Entry 6SMG (electron microscopy, 3.50 A resolution); this record covers chains A and D of the 4 polymer chains in the assembly.

# Chain A
Name: Capsid protein VP1
Organism: Coxsackievirus A10
Notes: EC 3.4.22.29, 3.6.1.15, 3.4.22.28, 2.7.7.48
Reference sequence: Q6JKR9 (Q6JKR9_9ENTO); residues 1-298 here correspond to UniProt positions 565-862 (UniProt number = residue number + 564)
Chain sequence (298 residues; each row starts with the number of its first residue):
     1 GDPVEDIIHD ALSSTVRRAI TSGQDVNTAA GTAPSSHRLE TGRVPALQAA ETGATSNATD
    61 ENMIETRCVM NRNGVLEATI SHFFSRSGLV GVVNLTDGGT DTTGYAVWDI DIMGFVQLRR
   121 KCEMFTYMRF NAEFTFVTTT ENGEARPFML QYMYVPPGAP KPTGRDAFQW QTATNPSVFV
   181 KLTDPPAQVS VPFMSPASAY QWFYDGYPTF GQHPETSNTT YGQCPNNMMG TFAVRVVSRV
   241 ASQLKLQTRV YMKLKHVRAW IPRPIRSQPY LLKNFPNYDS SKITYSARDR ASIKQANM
Not modelled in the structure: 1, 298
What the authors report for this chain:
  - conformationally variable residues (order/disorder transition): Gly211 to Thr219

# Chain D
Name: Capsid protein VP4
Organism: Coxsackievirus A10
Notes: EC 3.4.22.29, 3.6.1.15, 3.4.22.28, 2.7.7.48
Reference sequence: Q6JKR9 (Q6JKR9_9ENTO); residues 1-69 here = UniProt positions 1-69
Chain sequence (69 residues; numbered 1 to 69; the number before each row is that of its first residue):
     1 MGAQVSSQRS GSHETGNVAT GGSTINFTNI NYYKDSYAAS ASRQDFTQDP KKFTQPVLDS
    61 IRELSAPLN
Not modelled in the structure: 1-27, 69

# Interface between chain A and chain D
Residue-residue contacts (38):
  Thr21(A) - Asp49(D)
  Thr21(A) - Lys51(D)
  Thr21(A) - Lys52(D)
  Ser22(A) - Asp49(D)
  Gly23(A) - Gln48(D)
  Gly23(A) - Asp49(D)
  Gln24(A) - Gln48(D)
  Asp25(A) - Phe46(D)
  Val26(A) - Phe46(D)
  Val26(A) - Gln48(D)
  Asn27(A) - Phe46(D)
  Arg43(A) - Leu64(D)
  Val44(A) - Leu64(D)  hydrogen bond (backbone-backbone)
  Val44(A) - Ser65(D)
  Pro45(A) - Glu63(D)
  Leu47(A) - Pro67(D)
  Gln48(A) - Pro67(D)
  Ala49(A) - Pro67(D)
  Thr52(A) - Val57(D)
  Thr52(A) - Leu68(D)
  Ala54(A) - Thr54(D)
  Ala54(A) - Val57(D)  hydrophobic
  Thr55(A) - Thr54(D)  hydrogen bond (backbone-backbone)
  Asn57(A) - Gln55(D)
  Asn57(A) - Arg62(D)
  Asn57(A) - Glu63(D)
  Leu76(A) - Gln44(D)
  Leu76(A) - Phe46(D)  hydrophobic
  Thr79(A) - Asp45(D)
  Asn131(A) - Tyr37(D)
  Ser190(A) - Tyr37(D)  hydrogen bond (side chain-backbone)
  Val191(A) - Tyr37(D)
  Pro192(A) - Tyr37(D)
  Lys255(A) - Tyr37(D)
  Lys255(A) - Ala39(D)  hydrogen bond (side chain-backbone)
  His256(A) - Ala39(D)
  His256(A) - Ser40(D)
  Pro262(A) - Phe53(D)
Also at the interface, not in a pair above, chain A (30 interface residues in all): Arg38, Gly53, Asn62, His82
Also at the interface, not in a pair above, chain D (26 interface residues in all): Ser36, Ala38, Ser42, Thr47, Pro56, Ile61

# Summary
30 residues of chain A and 26 residues of chain D are in contact, with 4 hydrogen bonds. Polar contacts
include Ser190(A)-Tyr37(D), Lys255(A)-Ala39(D) and Val44(A)-Leu64(D). From the paper: conformational
variability at Gly211(A).
Chain A is Capsid protein VP1 and chain D is Capsid protein VP4, both from Coxsackievirus A10; the structure,
Structure of Coxsackievirus A10, was determined by electron microscopy together with 6SNB and 6SNW from the
same study.
